PDB entry 8EQS | electron microscopy, 3.10 A resolution | chains A and D of the 4 polymer chains in the assembly

# Chain A
Molecule: ORF3a protein
Source organism: Severe acute respiratory syndrome coronavirus
UniProtKB: P59632 (AP3A_SARS); residue numbers follow UniProt; this construct covers 1-274
Amino-acid sequence (330 residues; numbered 1 to 330; the number before each row is that of its first residue):
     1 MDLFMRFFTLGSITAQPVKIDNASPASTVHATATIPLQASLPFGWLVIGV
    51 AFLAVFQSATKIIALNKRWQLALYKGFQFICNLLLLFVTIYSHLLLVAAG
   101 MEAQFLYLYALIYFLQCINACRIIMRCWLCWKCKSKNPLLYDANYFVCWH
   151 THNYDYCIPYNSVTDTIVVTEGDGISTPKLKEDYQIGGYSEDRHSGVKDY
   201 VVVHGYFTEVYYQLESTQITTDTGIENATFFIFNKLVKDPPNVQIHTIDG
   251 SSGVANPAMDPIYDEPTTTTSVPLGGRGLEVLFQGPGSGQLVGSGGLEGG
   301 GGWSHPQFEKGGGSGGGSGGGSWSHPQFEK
Not modelled in the structure: 1-39, 175-180, 238-330
Construct notes: expression tag (275-330)
UniProt features mapped onto this chain:
  - site: Cys-133 (Involved in polymerization)
  - glycosylation: Ser-27 (O-linked (GalNAc...) serine), Thr-28 (O-linked (GalNAc...) threonine), Thr-32 (O-linked (GalNAc...) threonine), Thr-34 (O-linked (GalNAc...) threonine)
  - natural variant: Gly-11 (G11R: In strain: Isolate Tor2, Isolate BJ02 and 1 more), Ile-20 (I20T: In strain: Isolate Shanghai LY), Val-29 (V29A: In strain: Isolate Shanghai QXC1), Met-101 (M101K: In strain: Isolate HKU-39849), Leu-129 (L129F: In strain: Isolate TWK), Lys-136 (K136Q: In strain: Isolate BJ01), Glu-171 (E171A: In strain: Isolate GD01), Arg-193 (R193W: In strain: Isolate GD01), Asp-222 (D222N: In strain: Isolate Shanghai QXC1)
  - mutagenesis: Ser-27 (S27G: Complete loss of O-glycosylation; when associated with A-28; A-32 and A-34), Thr-28 (T28A: Complete loss of O-glycosylation; when associated with A-27; A-32 and A-34), Thr-32 (T32A: Complete loss of O-glycosylation; when associated with A-27; A-28 and A-34), Thr-34 (T34A: Complete loss of O-glycosylation; when associated with A-27; A-28 and A-32), Cys-81 (C81A: No effect on polymerization), Cys-117 (C117A: No effect on polymerization), Cys-121 (C121A: No effect on polymerization), Cys-127 (C127A: No effect on polymerization), Cys-130 (C130A: No effect on polymerization), Cys-133 (C133A: Almost complete loss of polymerization ability), Cys-148 (C148A: No effect on polymerization), Cys-157 (C157A: No effect on polymerization)
From the paper describing this entry:
  - binding site for the ligand PEE: Arg-122

# Chain D
Molecule: Apolipoprotein A-I
Source organism: Homo sapiens
UniProtKB: P02647 (APOA1_HUMAN); residues 23-211 here correspond to UniProt positions 79-267 (UniProt number = residue number + 56)
Amino-acid sequence (211 residues; row label = number of the first residue in the row):
     1 GHHHHHHHDYDIPTTENLYFQGSTFSKLREQLGPVTQEFWDNLEKETEGL
    51 RQEMSKDLEEVKAKVQPYLDDFQKKWQEEMELYRQKVEPLRAELQEGARQ
   101 KLHELQEKLSPLGEEMRDRARAHVDALRTHLAPYSDELRQRLAARLEALK
   151 ENGGARLAEYHAKATEHLSTLSEKAKPALEDLRQGLLPVLESFKVSFLSA
   201 LEEYTKKLNTQ
Not modelled in the structure: 1-24, 52-211
Construct notes: expression tag (1-22)
UniProt features mapped onto this chain:
  - modified residue (Methionine sulfoxide): Met-54, Met-80
  - glycosylation: Lys-207 (N-linked (Glc) (glycation) lysine)

# Chain A / chain D interface
Pairs across the interface (6):
  Trp-128(A) / Phe-25(D)  hydrophobic
  Tyr-206(A) / Arg-29(D)
  Phe-207(A) / Arg-29(D)
  Phe-207(A) / Leu-32(D)  hydrophobic
  Phe-207(A) / Gly-33(D)
  Glu-209(A) / Arg-29(D)  salt bridge

# Summary
Chain A and chain D each contribute 4 residues to their interface, with 1 salt bridge. The salt-bridged pair
is Glu-209(A)/Arg-29(D). Curated annotation (UniProt) lists 12 mutagenesis sites on chain A. From the paper: a
binding site for the ligand PEE at Arg-122(A).
Here chain A is ORF3a protein (Severe acute respiratory syndrome coronavirus) and chain D is Apolipoprotein
A-I (Homo sapiens). Entry 8EQS (Structure of SARS-CoV-1 Orf3a in late endosome/lysosome-like environment,
MSP1D1 nanodisc) was determined by electron microscopy together with 8EQJ, 8EQT and 8EQU from the same study.
